9K3L - chains A and N of the 6 polymer chains in the assembly; structure by electron microscopy, 3.01 A resolution.

# Chain A
Protein: Guanine nucleotide-binding protein G(i) subunit alpha-1, Guanine nucleotide-binding protein G(s) subunit alpha isoforms short
Source organism: Homo sapiens
Notes: EC 3.6.5.-
Reference sequence: chimeric construct of P63096, P63092: residues 8-26 from P63096 (GNAI1_HUMAN) positions 1-19 (UniProt number = residue number - 7); residues 27-83 from P63092 positions 27-67 (offset varies); residues 84-204 from P63096 (GNAI1_HUMAN) positions 61-181 (UniProt number = residue number - 23); residues 205-253 from P63092 positions 205-253 (same numbers); residues 264-394 from P63092 positions 264-394 (same numbers)
Chain sequence (361 residues; each row starts with the number of its first residue; note: 26 numbers in that range are skipped by the numbering (no residue carries them; nothing is unmodelled there)):
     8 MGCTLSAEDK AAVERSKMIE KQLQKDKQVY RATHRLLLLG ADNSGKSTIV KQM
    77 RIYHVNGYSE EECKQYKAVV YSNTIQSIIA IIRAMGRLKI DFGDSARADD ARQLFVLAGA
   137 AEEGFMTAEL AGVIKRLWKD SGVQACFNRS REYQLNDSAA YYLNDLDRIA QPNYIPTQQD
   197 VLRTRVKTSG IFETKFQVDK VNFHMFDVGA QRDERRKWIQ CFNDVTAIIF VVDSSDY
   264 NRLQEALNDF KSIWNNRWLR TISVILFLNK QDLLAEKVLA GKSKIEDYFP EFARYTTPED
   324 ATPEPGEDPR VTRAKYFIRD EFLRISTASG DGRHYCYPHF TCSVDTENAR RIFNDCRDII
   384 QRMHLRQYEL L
Not modelled in the structure: 8-11, 77-203
Differences from the reference sequence: engineered mutation Asp49 (Gly in P63092), Asn50 (Glu in P63092), Tyr79 (Leu63 in P63092), Ala226 (Gly in P63092), Asp249 (Ala in P63092), Asp252 (Ser in P63092), Asp272 (Leu in P63092), Ser366 (Ala in P63092), Ala372 (Ile in P63092), Ile375 (Val in P63092)
Swiss-Prot annotation at these positions:
  - lipidation: Gly9 (N-myristoyl glycine), Cys10 (S-palmitoyl cysteine)
  - region: Asp196 to Thr204 (G2 motif)
  - binding site (GTP): Ser174, Leu198 to Thr204
  - binding site (Mg(2+)): Thr204
  - modified residue: Arg201 (ADP-ribosylarginine)

# Chain N
Protein: Nb35
Source organism: synthetic construct
Chain sequence (160 residues; numbered -21 to 138; the number before each row is that of its first residue; numbers below 1 keep their minus sign (Met-21 is residue -21)):
   -21 MKYLLPTAAA GLLLLAAQPA MAQVQLQESG GGLVQPGGSL RLSCAASGFT FSNYKMNWVR
    39 QAPGKGLEWV SDISQSGASI SYTGSVKGRF TISRDNAKNT LYLQMNSLKP EDTAVYYCAR
    99 CPAPFTRDCF DVTSTTYAYR GQGTQVTVSS HHHHHHEPEA
Not modelled in the structure: -21 to 3, 128-138
Disulfides: Cys22-Cys96, Cys99-Cys107

# Interface between chain A and chain N
Pairs across the interface (25):
  Asp229(A) - Ser112(N)
  Asp229(A) - Thr113(N)  hydrogen bond (side chain-backbone)
  Asp229(A) - Thr114(N)  hydrogen bond (side chain-backbone)
  Glu230(A) - Asp109(N)
  Glu230(A) - Ser112(N)
  Glu230(A) - Thr114(N)
  Arg231(A) - Phe108(N)
  Arg231(A) - Asp109(N)  hydrogen bond (backbone-side chain)
  Arg232(A) - Pro100(N)
  Arg232(A) - Asp109(N)  salt bridge
  Arg232(A) - Tyr115(N)
  Ile235(A) - Phe108(N)  hydrophobic
  Gln267(A) - Thr61(N)
  Asn271(A) - Trp47(N)
  Ser275(A) - Asp106(N)
  Ser275(A) - Cys107(N)
  Ser275(A) - Phe108(N)
  Asn278(A) - Arg105(N)  hydrogen bond
  Asn278(A) - Asp106(N)
  Asn279(A) - Asp106(N)
  Asn279(A) - Phe108(N)
  Arg280(A) - Asp106(N)  hydrogen bond (backbone-side chain)
  Pro313(A) - Gly62(N)
  Glu314(A) - Lys65(N)  salt bridge
  Ser352(A) - Arg105(N)  hydrogen bond
Also at the interface, not in a pair above, chain A (19 interface residues in all): Glu268, Asp272, Lys274, Ile276, Tyr311
Also at the interface, not in a pair above, chain N (18 interface residues in all): Asp50, Ser59, Ser63, Thr111

# In short
Chain A and chain N form an interface of 19 and 18 residues respectively; the contacts include 6 hydrogen
bonds and 2 salt bridges. Among the polar pairs are Arg232(A)-Asp109(N), Glu314(A)-Lys65(N) and
Asp229(A)-Thr113(N). UniProt lists 8 GTP-binding residues and Mg2+-binding residue Thr204(A) on chain A.
Here chain A is Guanine nucleotide-binding protein G(i) subunit alpha-1, Guanine nucleotide-binding protein
G(s) subunit alpha isoforms short (Homo sapiens) and chain N is Nb35 (synthetic construct). Entry 9K3L
(Cryo-EM structure of the unliganded human melanocortin receptor 2 (MC2R)-Gs complex) was determined by
electron microscopy, deposited together with 9K3F, 9K3H, 9K3K and 9K3P.
